6TV9 - chain A; structure by X-ray diffraction, 1.89 A resolution.

Chain A:
Protein: Protein NirF
From: Pseudomonas aeruginosa (strain ATCC 15692 / DSM 22644 / CIP 104116 / JCM 14847 / LMG 12228 / 1C / PRS 101 / PAO1)
UniProtKB: Q51480 (NIRF_PSEAE); residues 4-378 here correspond to UniProt positions 18-392 (UniProt number = residue number + 14)
Amino-acid sequence (378 residues; row label = number of the first residue in the row):
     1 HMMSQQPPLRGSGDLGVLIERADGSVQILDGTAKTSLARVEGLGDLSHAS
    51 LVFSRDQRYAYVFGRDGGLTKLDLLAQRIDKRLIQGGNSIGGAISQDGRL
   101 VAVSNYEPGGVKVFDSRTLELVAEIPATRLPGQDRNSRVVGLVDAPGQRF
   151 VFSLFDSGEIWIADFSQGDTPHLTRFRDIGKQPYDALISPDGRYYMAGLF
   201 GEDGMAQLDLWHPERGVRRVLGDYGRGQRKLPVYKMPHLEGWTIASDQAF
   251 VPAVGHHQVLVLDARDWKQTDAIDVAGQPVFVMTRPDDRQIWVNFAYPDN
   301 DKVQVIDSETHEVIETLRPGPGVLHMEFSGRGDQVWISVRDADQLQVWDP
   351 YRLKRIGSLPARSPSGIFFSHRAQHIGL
Not modelled in the structure: 1-6
Sequence notes: expression tag (1-3)
Ion coordination: heme d Fe: H48, H238
Small-molecule neighbours: heme d (DHE): R21, H48, A49, S50, R65, I90, G91, Y234, H238, E240, V280, F281, L324, H325, R340, F368
What the authors report for this chain:
  - heme d coordination: H48, H238
  - conformationally variable residues (side-chain flip): H48, H238, E240
  - binding site for heme d: R21, H48, R65, I90, Y234, E240, V280, F281, L324, R340, F368, R372
  - mutagenesis - S50A, Y234A, E240A, R340A: unchanged growth
  - mutagenesis - R21A, D185A, R372A: decreased growth
  - mutagenesis - H48A, R65A, K235A: abolished growth
  - mutagenesis - H48A, H238A: abolished binding to heme d
  - mutagenesis - R21A, R65A, R372A: decreased binding to heme d
  - mutagenesis - D185A, K235A: increased binding to heme d
  - mutagenesis - R372A: decreased stability
  - mutagenesis - D185A: decreased expression
  - self-association interface (contacts with another copy of this molecule): R372

Overview:
Chain A binds heme d. H48 and H238 coordinate a heme d Fe ion. From the paper: a binding site for heme d at
R21, H48 and R65 among others; R21A, D185A and R372A reduce growth; 11 substitutions were tested in all.
Chain A is Protein NirF (Pseudomonas aeruginosa (strain ATCC 15692 / DSM 22644 / CIP 104116 / JCM 14847 / LMG
12228 / 1C / PRS 101 / PAO1)); the structure, Heme d1 biosynthesis associated Protein NirF in complex with
dihydro-heme d1, was determined by X-ray diffraction.
